8Z8X - chains A and D of the 5 polymer chains in the assembly; structure by electron microscopy, 3.06 A resolution.

== Chain A ==
Protein: Polymerase acidic protein
Organism: Thogoto virus (isolate SiAr 126)
Reference sequence: P27194 (PA_THOGV); residues 1-622 here = UniProt positions 1-622
Sequence (622 residues; row label = number of the first residue in the row):
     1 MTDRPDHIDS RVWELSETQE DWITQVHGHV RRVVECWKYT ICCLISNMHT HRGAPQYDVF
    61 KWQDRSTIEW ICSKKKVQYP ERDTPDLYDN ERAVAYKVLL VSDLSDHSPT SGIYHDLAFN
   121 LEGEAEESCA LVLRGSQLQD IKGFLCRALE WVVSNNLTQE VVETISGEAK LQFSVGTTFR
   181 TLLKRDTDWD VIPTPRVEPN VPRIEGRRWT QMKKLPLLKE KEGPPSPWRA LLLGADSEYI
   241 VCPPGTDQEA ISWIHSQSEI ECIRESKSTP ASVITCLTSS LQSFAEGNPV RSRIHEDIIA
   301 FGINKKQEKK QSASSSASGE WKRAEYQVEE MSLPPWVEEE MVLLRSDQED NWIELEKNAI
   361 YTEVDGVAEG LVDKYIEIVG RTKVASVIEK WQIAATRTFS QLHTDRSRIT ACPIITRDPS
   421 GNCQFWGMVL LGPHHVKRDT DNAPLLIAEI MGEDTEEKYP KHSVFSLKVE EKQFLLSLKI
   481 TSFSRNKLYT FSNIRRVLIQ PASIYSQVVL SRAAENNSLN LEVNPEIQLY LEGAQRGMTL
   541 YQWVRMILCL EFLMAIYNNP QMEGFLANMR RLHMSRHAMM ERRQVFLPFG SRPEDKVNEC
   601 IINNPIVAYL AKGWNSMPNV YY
Disordered / not traced: 1-2
Construct notes: conflict Glu-471 (Gly in P27194)
What the authors report for this chain:
  - binding site for the 18-nt RNA strand (chain D): Arg-229, Ser-268, Lys-305, Lys-306, Lys-309, Tyr-326, Asn-442, Lys-461, Lys-479, Asn-603

== Chain D ==
Molecule: 18-nt RNA strand
Sequence (18 nucleotides; row label = number of the first residue in the row):
     1 AGAGAAAUCA AGGCAGUU

== Chain A / chain D interface ==
Pairs across the interface (39):
  Arg-229(A) with A3(D), salt bridge to the phosphate; G4(D), salt bridge to the phosphate
  Ser-268(A) with A1(D), hydrogen bond to the sugar; G2(D), hydrogen bond to the phosphate
  Gly-302(A) with A1(D), base contact; A10(D), hydrogen bond to the sugar
  Ile-303(A) with A11(D), phosphate contact
  Asn-304(A) with A11(D), hydrogen bond to the phosphate
  Lys-305(A) with A1(D), base contact; A11(D), hydrogen bond to the phosphate
  Lys-306(A) with A10(D), phosphate contact; A11(D), hydrogen bond to the phosphate; G12(D), salt bridge to the phosphate
  Lys-309(A) with A1(D), base contact; G2(D), base contact; A10(D), base contact
  Tyr-326(A) with A6(D), base contact; A7(D), hydrogen bond to the sugar
  Gln-327(A) with A5(D), base contact
  Val-328(A) with A5(D), sugar contact; A6(D), base contact
  His-435(A) with A11(D), stacking on the base
  Lys-437(A) with A11(D), base contact
  Asp-441(A) with C9(D), sugar contact
  Asn-442(A) with A3(D), hydrogen bond to the base; C9(D), hydrogen bond to the sugar
  Lys-461(A) with G2(D), salt bridge to the phosphate; A3(D), salt bridge to the phosphate
  Lys-479(A) with G2(D), hydrogen bond to the phosphate; A3(D), salt bridge to the phosphate
  Ile-480(A) with A1(D), base contact; G2(D), hydrogen bond to the sugar
  Thr-481(A) with G2(D), sugar contact
  Ser-482(A) with G2(D), hydrogen bond to the base; A3(D), hydrogen bond to the sugar
  Lys-487(A) with G4(D), salt bridge to the phosphate
  Asn-559(A) with A5(D), phosphate contact
  Pro-560(A) with A5(D), phosphate contact
  Ile-602(A) with A6(D), base contact
Other interface residues (no listed pair), chain A (32 interface residues in all): Lys-267, Thr-269, Phe-301, Gln-307, Ala-324, Arg-438, Thr-440, Asn-603
Other interface residues (no listed pair), chain D (12 interface residues in all): U8

== Overview ==
Chain A and chain D form an interface of 32 and 12 residues respectively; the contacts include 13 hydrogen
bonds, 7 salt bridges and 1 aromatic stacking contact. Polar contacts include Asn-442(A)/A3(D),
Ser-482(A)/G2(D) and Ser-268(A)/A1(D). From the paper: a binding site for the 18-nt RNA strand (chain D) at
Arg-229(A), Ser-268(A) and Lys-305(A) among others.
Chain A is Polymerase acidic protein (Thogoto virus (isolate SiAr 126)) and chain D is an 18-nt RNA strand;
the structure, Cryo-EM structure of Thogoto virus polymerase in a transcription initiation conformation, was
determined by electron microscopy (same publication as 8Z85, 8Z8J, 8Z8N, 8Z90, 8Z97, 8Z98 and 3 further
entries).
